Entry 1XSN (X-ray diffraction, 1.95 A resolution); this record covers chains P and A of the 4 polymer chains in the assembly.

[Chain P]
Molecule: 6-nt DNA strand
Sequence (6 nucleotides; row label = number of the first residue in the row):
     1 CAGTAX
Modified residues: 2DT (3'-deoxythymidine-5'-monophosphate) at position 6
Ion coordination: Na+: DA5 (shared with Ser-339(A), Ile-341(A), Ala-344(A) of chain A)

[Chain A]
Name: DNA polymerase lambda
From: Homo sapiens
Notes: EC 2.7.7.7; fragment: 39 kDa catalytic C-terminal domain
Reference sequence: Q9UGP5 (DPOL_HUMAN); numbering as in UniProt (aligned over 242-575)
Chain sequence (335 residues; numbered 241 to 575; the number before each row is that of its first residue):
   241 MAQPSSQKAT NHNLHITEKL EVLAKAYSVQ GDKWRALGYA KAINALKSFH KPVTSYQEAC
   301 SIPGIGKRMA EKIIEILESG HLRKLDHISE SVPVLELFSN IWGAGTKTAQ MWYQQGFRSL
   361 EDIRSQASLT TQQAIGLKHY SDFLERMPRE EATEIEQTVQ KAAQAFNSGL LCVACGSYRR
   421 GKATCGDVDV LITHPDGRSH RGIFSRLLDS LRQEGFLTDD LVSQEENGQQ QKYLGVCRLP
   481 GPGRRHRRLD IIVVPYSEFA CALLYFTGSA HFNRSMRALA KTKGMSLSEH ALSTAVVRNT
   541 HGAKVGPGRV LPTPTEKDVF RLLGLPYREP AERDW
Disordered / not traced: 241-251
Differences from the reference sequence: initiating methionine (241); engineered mutation Ala-543 (Cys in Q9UGP5)
Ion coordination: Na+ site 1: Ser-339, Ile-341, Ala-344 (shared with DA5(P) of chain P); Mg2+: Asp-427, Asp-429 (together with 2',3'-dideoxy-thymidine-5'-triphosphate); Na+ site 2 near Ser-463 (its only coordinating residue here)
Ligand contacts: 2',3'-dideoxy-thymidine-5'-triphosphate (D3T): Arg-386, Gly-416, Ser-417, Arg-420, Cys-425, Gly-426, Asp-427, Asp-429, Tyr-505, Phe-506, Thr-507, Gly-508, Ser-509, Ala-510, Asn-513

[How chain P and chain A interact]
Residue-residue contacts (16; chain P residue first):
  DG3(P) with Lys-347(A), phosphate contact; Thr-348(A), phosphate contact
  DT4(P) with Gly-343(A), sugar contact; Ala-344(A), phosphate contact; Gly-345(A), hydrogen bond to the phosphate; Thr-346(A), hydrogen bond to the phosphate; Lys-347(A), hydrogen bond to the phosphate; Thr-348(A), hydrogen bond to the phosphate
  DA5(P) with Ile-341(A), phosphate contact; Trp-342(A), phosphate contact; Gly-343(A), hydrogen bond to the phosphate; Ala-344(A), phosphate contact
  2DT_6(P) with Leu-474(A), sugar contact; Arg-488(A), salt bridge to the phosphate; Asp-490(A), sugar contact; Tyr-505(A), base contact
Also at the interface, not in a pair above, chain A (13 interface residues in all): Lys-472

[In short]
4 residues of chain P face 13 of chain A across their interface, with 5 hydrogen bonds and 1 salt bridge.
Among the polar pairs are DT4(P)/Gly-345(A), DT4(P)/Thr-346(A) and DT4(P)/Lys-347(A). Bound to chain A:
2',3'-dideoxy-thymidine-5'-triphosphate. Ser-339(A), Ile-341(A), Ala-344(A) and DA5(P) coordinate Na+ site 1.
Chain P is a 6-nt DNA strand and chain A is DNA polymerase lambda (Homo sapiens); the structure, Crystal
Structure of human DNA polymerase lambda in complex with a one nucleotide DNA gap and ..., was determined by
X-ray diffraction, deposited together with 1XSL and 1XSP.
